PDB entry 5C17 | X-ray diffraction, 1.24 A resolution | chain A

== Chain A ==
Protein: MerB2
Source organism: Bacillus megaterium
Reference sequence: Q7DJN2 (Q7DJN2_BACME); numbering as in UniProt (aligned over 1-209)
Amino-acid sequence (209 residues; each row starts with the number of its first residue):
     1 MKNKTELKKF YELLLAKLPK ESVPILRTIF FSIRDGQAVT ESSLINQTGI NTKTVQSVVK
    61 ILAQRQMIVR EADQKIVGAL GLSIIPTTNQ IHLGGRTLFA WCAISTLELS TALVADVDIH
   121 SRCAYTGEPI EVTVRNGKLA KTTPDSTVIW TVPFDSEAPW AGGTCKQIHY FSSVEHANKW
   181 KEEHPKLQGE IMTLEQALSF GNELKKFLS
Not modelled in the structure: 1-3
Bound ions: Hg2+: Cys102, Cys165 (together with (2S,3S)-1,4-dimercaptobutane-2,3-diol)
Small-molecule neighbours: (2S,3S)-1,4-dimercaptobutane-2,3-diol (DTV): Phe10, Tyr11, Cys102, Ile104, Ser105, Glu108, Phe154, Asp155, Trp160, Thr164, Cys165, Ile168

== Overview ==
Ligands of chain A: (2S,3S)-1,4-dimercaptobutane-2,3-diol. Cys102 and Cys165 form the Hg2+ site.
Chain A is MerB2 (Bacillus megaterium); the structure, Crystal structure of the mercury-bound form of MerB2,
was determined by X-ray diffraction.
